PDB entry 1P5U | X-ray diffraction, 1.99 A resolution | chains A and C of the 3 polymer chains in the assembly

[Chain A]
Molecule: Chaperone protein Caf1M
Organism: Yersinia pestis
Notes: fragment: residues 24-258 of SWS P26926
Reference sequence: P26926 (CAF1M_YERPE); residues 1-235 here correspond to UniProt positions 24-258 (UniProt number = residue number + 23)
Sequence (235 residues; each row starts with the number of its first residue):
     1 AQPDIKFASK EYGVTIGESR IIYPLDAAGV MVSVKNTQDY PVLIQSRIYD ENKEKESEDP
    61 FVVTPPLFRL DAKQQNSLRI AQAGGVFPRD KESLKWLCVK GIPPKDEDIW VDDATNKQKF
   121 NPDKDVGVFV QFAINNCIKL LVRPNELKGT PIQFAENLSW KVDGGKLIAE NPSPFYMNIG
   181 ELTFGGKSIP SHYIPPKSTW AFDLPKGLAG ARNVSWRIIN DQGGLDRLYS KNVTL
Unresolved in the structure: 1-8, 55-59, 107-121, 235
Disulfide bonds: Cys98-Cys137

[Chain C]
Molecule: F1 capsule antigen
Organism: Yersinia pestis
Notes: fragment: residues 35-170 of SWS P26948
Reference sequence: P26948 (CAF1_YERPE); residues 14-149 here correspond to UniProt positions 35-170 (UniProt number = residue number + 21)
Sequence (147 residues; numbered 3 to 149; the number before each row is that of its first residue):
     3 ADLTSHHHHH HVEPARITLT YKEGAPITIM DNGNIDTELL VGTLTLGGYK TGTTSTSVNF
    63 TDAAGDPMYL TFTSQDGNNH QFTTKVIGKD SRDFDISPKV NGENLVGDDV VLATGSQDFF
   123 VRSIGSKGGK LAAGKYTDAV TVTVSNQ
Unresolved in the structure: 3-15, 107-110
Differences from the reference sequence: expression tag (3-13)
From the paper describing this entry:
  - conformationally variable residues: Leu21, Leu46, Val142

[Interface between chain A and chain C]
Residue-residue contacts - 11 pairs, chain A then chain C:
  Arg217(A) with Asn80(C)
  Asn220(A) with Ala135(C), hydrogen bond (side chain-backbone); Gly136(C)
  Gln222(A) with Ala135(C); Gly136(C); Lys137(C)
  Gly223(A) with Ala135(C)
  Gly224(A) with Ala135(C)
  Arg227(A) with Gln77(C), hydrogen bond (side chain-backbone); Asp78(C), hydrogen bond (side chain-backbone); Gly79(C)
Interface residues without a listed pair, chain A (8 interface residues in all): Leu225, Asp226
Interface residues without a listed pair, chain C (8 interface residues in all): Ala134

[Summary]
The chain A/chain C interface involves 8 residues from each chain, with 3 hydrogen bonds. Polar contacts
include Asn220(A)-Ala135(C), Arg227(A)-Gln77(C) and Arg227(A)-Asp78(C). The paper reports conformational
variability at Leu21(C), Leu46(C) and Val142(C).
Here chain A is Chaperone protein Caf1M and chain C is F1 capsule antigen, both from Yersinia pestis. Entry
1P5U (X-ray structure of the ternary Caf1M:Caf1:Caf1 chaperone:subunit:subunit complex) was determined by
X-ray diffraction together with 1P5V from the same study.
